PDB entry 3UTB | X-ray diffraction, 2.20 A resolution | chains B and J of the 10 polymer chains in the assembly

Chain B:
Name: Histone H4
Source organism: Xenopus laevis
UniProt: P62799 (H4_XENLA); residues 1-102 here correspond to UniProt positions 2-103 (UniProt number = residue number + 1)
Chain sequence (102 residues; numbered 1 to 102; the number before each row is that of its first residue):
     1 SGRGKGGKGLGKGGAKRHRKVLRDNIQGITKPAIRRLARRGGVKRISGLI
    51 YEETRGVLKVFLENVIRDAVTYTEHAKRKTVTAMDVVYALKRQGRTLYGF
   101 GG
Unresolved in the structure: 1-19
Curated features (UniProtKB/Swiss-Prot):
  - DNA-binding region: Lys16 to Lys20
  - modified residue: Ser1 (N-acetylserine), Arg3 (Asymmetric dimethylarginine), Lys5 (N6-(2-hydroxyisobutyryl)lysine), Lys8 (N6-(2-hydroxyisobutyryl)lysine), Lys12 (N6-(2-hydroxyisobutyryl)lysine), Lys16 (N6-(2-hydroxyisobutyryl)lysine), Lys20 (N6,N6,N6-trimethyllysine), Lys31 (N6-(2-hydroxyisobutyryl)lysine), Lys44 (N6-(2-hydroxyisobutyryl)lysine), Ser47 (Phosphoserine), Tyr51 (Phosphotyrosine), Lys59 (N6-(2-hydroxyisobutyryl)lysine), Lys77 (N6-(2-hydroxyisobutyryl)lysine), Lys79 (N6-(2-hydroxyisobutyryl)lysine), Tyr88 (Phosphotyrosine), Lys91 (N6-(2-hydroxyisobutyryl)lysine)
  - cross-link (Glycyl lysine isopeptide (Lys-Gly)): Lys31 (interchain with G-Cter in UFM1), Lys91 (interchain with G-Cter in ubiquitin)

Chain J:
Molecule: 146-nt DNA strand
Sequence (146 nucleotides; numbered -73 to 72; the number before each row is that of its first residue; numbers below 1 keep their minus sign (DA-73 is residue -73)):
   -73 ATCTCCAAATATCCCTTGCGGATCGTAGAAAAAGTGTGTCAAACTGCGCT
   -23 ATCAAAGGGAAACTTCAACTGAATTCAGTTGAAGTTTCCCTTTGATAGCG
    27 CAGTTTGACACACTTTTTCTACGATCCGCAAGGGATATTTGGAGAT
Ion coordination: Mn2+ site 1 near DG-46 (its only coordinating residue here); Mn2+ site 2 near DG-3 (its only coordinating residue here); Mn2+ site 3 near DG7 (its only coordinating residue here); Mn2+ site 4 near DG58 (its only coordinating residue here); Mn2+ site 5 near DG60 (its only coordinating residue here); Mn2+ site 6 near DG68 (its only coordinating residue here)

Chain B / chain J interface:
Contacting residue pairs (13):
  Arg35(B) - DA8(J)  salt bridge to the phosphate
  Arg45(B) - DG7(J)  hydrogen bond to the sugar
  Arg45(B) - DA8(J)  phosphate contact
  Ile46(B) - DG7(J)  sugar contact
  Ile46(B) - DA8(J)  hydrogen bond to the phosphate
  Ser47(B) - DG7(J)  phosphate contact
  Gly48(B) - DG7(J)  hydrogen bond to the phosphate
  Arg78(B) - DA28(J)  phosphate contact
  Arg78(B) - DG29(J)  phosphate contact
  Lys79(B) - DC27(J)  salt bridge to the phosphate
  Lys79(B) - DA28(J)  hydrogen bond to the phosphate
  Thr80(B) - DC27(J)  phosphate contact
  Thr80(B) - DA28(J)  hydrogen bond to the phosphate
Other interface residues (no listed pair), chain B (11 interface residues in all): Arg39, Lys44, Lys77
Other interface residues (no listed pair), chain J (6 interface residues in all): DT6

Summary:
The interface between chain B and chain J involves 11 residues on one side and 6 on the other; the contacts
include 5 hydrogen bonds and 2 salt bridges. Polar contacts include Arg45(B)-DG7(J), Ile46(B)-DA8(J) and
Gly48(B)-DG7(J). UniProt lists a DNA-binding region on chain B.
Here chain B is Histone H4 (Xenopus laevis) and chain J is a 146-nt DNA strand. Entry 3UTB (Crystal Structure
of Nucleosome Core Particle Assembled with the 146b Alpha-Satellite Sequence (NCP146b)) was determined by
X-ray diffraction together with 3UT9 and 3UTA from the same study.
